7NSU - chains D and E of the 6 polymer chains in the assembly; structure by electron microscopy, 4.70 A resolution (low resolution: residue-level contacts below are approximate; hydrogen-bond / salt-bridge calls are withheld).

[Chain D]
Molecule: Colicin-E9
Source organism: Escherichia coli
Notes: EC 3.1.-.-
Reference sequence: P09883 (CEA9_ECOLX); residues 1-582 here = UniProt positions 1-582
Chain sequence (582 residues; row label = number of the first residue in the row):
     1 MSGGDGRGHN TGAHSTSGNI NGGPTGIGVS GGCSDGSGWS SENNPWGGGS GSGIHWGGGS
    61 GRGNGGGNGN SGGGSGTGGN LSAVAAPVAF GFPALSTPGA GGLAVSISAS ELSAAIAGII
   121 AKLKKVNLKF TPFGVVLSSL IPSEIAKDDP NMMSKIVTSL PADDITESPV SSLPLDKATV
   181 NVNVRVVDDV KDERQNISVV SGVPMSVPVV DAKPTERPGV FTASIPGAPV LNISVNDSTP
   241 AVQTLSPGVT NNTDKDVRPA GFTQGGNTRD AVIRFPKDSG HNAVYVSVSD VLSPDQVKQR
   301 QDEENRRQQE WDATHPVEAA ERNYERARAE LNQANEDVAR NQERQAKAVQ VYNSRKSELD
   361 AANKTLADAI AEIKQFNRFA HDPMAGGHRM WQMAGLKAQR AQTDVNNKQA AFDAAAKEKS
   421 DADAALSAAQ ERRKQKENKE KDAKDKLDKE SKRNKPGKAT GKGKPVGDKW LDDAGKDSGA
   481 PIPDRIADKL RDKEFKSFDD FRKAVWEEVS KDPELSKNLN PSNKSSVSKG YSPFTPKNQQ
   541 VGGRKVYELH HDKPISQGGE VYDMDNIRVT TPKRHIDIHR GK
Not modelled in the structure: 1-2, 67-84, 126-131, 447-582
Sequence notes: engineered mutation Cys33 (Ala in P09883)
Swiss-Prot annotation at these positions:
  - binding site (Zn(2+)): His550, His575, His579
What the authors report for this chain:
  - mutagenesis - H551A: abolished catalytic activity (citing earlier work)
  - mutagenesis - W39A: abolished binding to Tol-Pal system protein TolB (chain E) (citing earlier work)

[Chain E]
Molecule: Tol-Pal system protein TolB
Source organism: Escherichia coli (strain K12)
Reference sequence: A0A6D2XIU5 (A0A6D2XIU5_ECOLI); residues 1-430 here = UniProt positions 1-430
Chain sequence (430 residues; numbered 1 to 430; the number before each row is that of its first residue):
     1 MKQALRVAFG FLILWASVLH AEVRIVIDSG VDSGRPIGVV PFQWAGPGAA PEDIGGIVAA
    61 DLRNSGKFNP LDRARLPQQP GSAQEVQPAA WSALGIDAVV VGQVTPNPDG SYNVAYQLVD
   121 TGGAPGTVLA QNSYKVNKQW LRYAGHTASD EVFEKLTGIK GAFRTRIAYV VQTNGGQFPY
   181 ELRVSDYDGY NQFVVHRSPQ CLMSPAWSPD GSKLAYVTFE SGRSALVIQT LANGAVRQVA
   241 SFPRHNGAPA FSPDGSKLAF ALSKTGSLNL YVMDLASGQI RQVTDGRSNN TEPTWFPDSQ
   301 NLAFTSDQAG RPQVYKVNIN GGAPQRITWE GSQNQDADVS SDGKFMVMVS SNGGQQHIAK
   361 QDLATGGVQV LSSTFLDETP SLAPNGTMVI YSSSQGMGSV LNLVSTDGRF KARLPATDGQ
   421 VKFPAWSPYL
Not modelled in the structure: 1-32, 45-48
Sequence notes: engineered mutation Cys201 (Pro in A0A6D2XIU5)

[Interface between chain D and chain E]
Contacting residue pairs (18; chain D residue first):
  Val29(D) - Gln172(E)
  Ser30(D) - Gln172(E)
  Gly31(D) - Tyr180(E)
  Gly32(D) - Cys201(E)
  Gly32(D) - Met203(E)
  Cys33(D) - Cys201(E)  disulfide
  Cys33(D) - Met203(E)
  Cys33(D) - Val217(E)
  Cys33(D) - Phe219(E)
  Cys33(D) - His245(E)
  Ser34(D) - His245(E)
  Asp35(D) - Leu268(E)
  Ser41(D) - Glu378(E)
  Ser41(D) - Phe423(E)
  Glu42(D) - Met203(E)
  Glu42(D) - Ser204(E)
  Glu42(D) - Phe423(E)
  Trp46(D) - Lys422(E)
Other interface residues (no listed pair), chain D (11 interface residues in all): Trp39
Other interface residues (no listed pair), chain E (15 interface residues in all): Leu202, Gln335, Thr379
Cross-chain cystine bridges: Cys33(D)-Cys201(E)

[In short]
11 residues of chain D face 15 of chain E across their interface, with 1 disulfide bond. Curated annotation
(UniProt) lists 3 Zn2+-binding residues on chain D. The paper reports that H551A of chain D abolishes
catalytic activity; W39A of chain D abolishes binding to Tol-Pal system protein TolB (chain E).
Chain D is Colicin-E9 (Escherichia coli) and chain E is Tol-Pal system protein TolB (Escherichia coli (strain
K12)); the structure, ColicinE9 intact translocation complex, was determined by electron microscopy together
with 7NST from the same study.
